Entry 8IMO (electron microscopy, 3.08 A resolution); this record covers chains 5 and W of the 40 polymer chains in the assembly.

Chain 5:
Molecule: CpcN
Organism: Anthocerotibacter panamensis
Chain sequence (1182 residues; row label = number of the first residue in the row):
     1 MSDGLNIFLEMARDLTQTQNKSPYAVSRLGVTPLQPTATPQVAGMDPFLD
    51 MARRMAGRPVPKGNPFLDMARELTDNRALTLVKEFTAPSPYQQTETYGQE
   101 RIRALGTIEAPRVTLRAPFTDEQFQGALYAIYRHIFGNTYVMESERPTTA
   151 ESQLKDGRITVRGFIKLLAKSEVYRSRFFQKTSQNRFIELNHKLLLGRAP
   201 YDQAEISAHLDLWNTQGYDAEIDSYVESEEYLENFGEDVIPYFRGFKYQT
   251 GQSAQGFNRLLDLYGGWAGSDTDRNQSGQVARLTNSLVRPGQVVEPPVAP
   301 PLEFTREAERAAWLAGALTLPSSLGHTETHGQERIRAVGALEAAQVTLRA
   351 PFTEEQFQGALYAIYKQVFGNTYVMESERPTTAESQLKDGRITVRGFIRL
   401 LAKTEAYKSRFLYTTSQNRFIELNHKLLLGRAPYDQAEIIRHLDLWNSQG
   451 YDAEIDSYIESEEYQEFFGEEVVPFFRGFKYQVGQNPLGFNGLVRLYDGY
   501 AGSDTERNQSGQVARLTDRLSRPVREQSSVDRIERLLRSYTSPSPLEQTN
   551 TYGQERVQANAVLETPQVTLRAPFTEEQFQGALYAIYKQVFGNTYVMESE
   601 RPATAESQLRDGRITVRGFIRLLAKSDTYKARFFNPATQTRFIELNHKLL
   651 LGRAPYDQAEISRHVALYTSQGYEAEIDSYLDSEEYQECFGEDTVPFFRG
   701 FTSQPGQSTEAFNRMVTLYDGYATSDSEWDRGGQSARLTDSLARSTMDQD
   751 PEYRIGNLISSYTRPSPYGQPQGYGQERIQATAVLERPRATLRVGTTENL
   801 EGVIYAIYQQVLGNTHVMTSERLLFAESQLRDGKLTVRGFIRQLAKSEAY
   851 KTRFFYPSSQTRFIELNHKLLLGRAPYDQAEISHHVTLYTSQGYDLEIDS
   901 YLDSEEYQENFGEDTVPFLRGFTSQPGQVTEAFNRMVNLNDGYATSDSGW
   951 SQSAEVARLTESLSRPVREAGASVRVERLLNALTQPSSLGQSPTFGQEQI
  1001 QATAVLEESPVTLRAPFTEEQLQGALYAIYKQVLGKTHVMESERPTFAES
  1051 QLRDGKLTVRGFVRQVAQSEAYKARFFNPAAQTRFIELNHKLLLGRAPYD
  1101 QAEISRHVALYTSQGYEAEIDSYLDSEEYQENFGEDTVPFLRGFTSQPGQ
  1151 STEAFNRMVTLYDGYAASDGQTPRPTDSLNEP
Not modelled in the structure: 1-46, 749-1182
Small-molecule neighbours:
  - phycocyanobilin (CYC), molecule 1: G98, Q99, F246, K247, Y248, Q252, S253, A254, F257
  - phycocyanobilin (CYC), molecule 2: R133, N138, T139, Y140, W267, A268, S270, T272, D273, R274
  - phycocyanobilin (CYC), molecule 3: E151, S152, Q153, K155, D156, R158
  - phycocyanobilin (CYC), molecule 4: S183, Q184, N185, Q203, S207, L210, W213
  - phycocyanobilin (CYC), molecule 5: G331, Q332, F479, K480, Y481, Q485, N486, P487, F490
  - phycocyanobilin (CYC), molecule 6: N371, T372, Y373, Y500, A501, S503, T505, R507
  - phycocyanobilin (CYC), molecule 7: T382, S385, Q386, K388, D389, R391
  - phycocyanobilin (CYC), molecule 8: S416, Q417, N418, Q436, I439, I440, L443, W446, R525
  - phycocyanobilin (CYC), molecule 9: G553, F701, S703, Q707, T709, F712
  - phycocyanobilin (CYC), molecule 10: K588, N593, T594, Y595, V596, Y722, A723, S725, S727, W729
  - phycocyanobilin (CYC), molecule 11: T604, S607, Q608, D611
  - phycocyanobilin (CYC), molecule 12: T638, Q639, T640, Q658, S662, V665

Chain W:
Molecule: CpcB
Organism: Anthocerotibacter panamensis
Chain sequence (172 residues; row label = number of the first residue in the row):
     1 MNDVFTRAIAQADLKGSFLLESDLDKLASFAKEGVKRLDAVAALTNNAPA
    51 IISDAAHKLFAEQQELIQPGGNAYPHRRMAACLRDMEIILRYVSYALLAG
   101 DASVLDDRCLNGLRETYNALGTPTQSVARAVQLMKDAAMVHLKSTANVTV
   151 GDCSSLYSEAATYFDKAAASIA
Small-molecule neighbours:
  - phycocyanobilin (CYC), molecule 1: V35, K36, L38, D39, A42, L142, K143, S144, T145, V148, T149, V150, G151, C153, Y157
  - phycocyanobilin (CYC), molecule 2: H57, F60, I67, Y74, P75, H76, M79
  - phycocyanobilin (CYC), molecule 3: L59, L66, N72, R77, R78, A81, C82, R84, D85, M86, I88, I89, Y92, R108, C109, L113, T116, Y117, L120, T122, P123, S126, V127, A130

Interface between chain 5 and chain W:
Pairs across the interface (47):
  A317(5) with Q64(W)
  L318(5) with Q64(W), hydrogen bond (backbone-side chain)
  T319(5) with P69(W)
  L320(5) with Q68(W); P69(W)
  P321(5) with Q68(W); P69(W)
  S322(5) with E65(W), hydrogen bond; Q68(W); P69(W), hydrogen bond (backbone-backbone); G70(W); G71(W)
  S323(5) with E65(W), hydrogen bond (backbone-side chain)
  L324(5) with G70(W)
  G325(5) with G70(W)
  E328(5) with G70(W); N72(W), hydrogen bond (side chain-backbone); R78(W), hydrogen bond (backbone-side chain)
  T329(5) with R78(W)
  G331(5) with L120(W)
  R334(5) with N118(W), hydrogen bond (side chain-backbone); A119(W); G121(W)
  I335(5) with A119(W), hydrophobic
  Y481(5) with R84(W); I88(W); R91(W)
  Q485(5) with Y92(W); R108(W)
  N486(5) with D107(W); R108(W)
  P487(5) with R108(W); C109(W); N111(W); G112(W); T116(W)
  L488(5) with N111(W); G112(W)
  F490(5) with T116(W)
  N491(5) with G112(W), hydrogen bond (side chain-backbone); E115(W); T116(W), hydrogen bond
  R519(5) with E115(W), salt bridge
  P523(5) with N111(W)
  S528(5) with L14(W)
  D531(5) with L14(W)
  R535(5) with L14(W), hydrogen bond (side chain-backbone)
Other interface residues (no listed pair), chain W (27 interface residues in all): K15, L110, L113

Overview:
26 residues of chain 5 and 27 residues of chain W are in contact, with 10 hydrogen bonds and 1 salt bridge.
Polar pairs include R519(5)-E115(W), L318(5)-Q64(W) and S322(5)-E65(W). One phycocyanobilin molecule is bound
between chain 5 and chain W.
Here chain 5 is CpcN and chain W is CpcB, both from Anthocerotibacter panamensis. Entry 8IMO (Rt1'I-Rt1'II,
Rt2I-Rt2II, Rt3'I-Rt3'II cylinder in cyanobacterial phycobilisome from Anthocerotibacter panamensis (Cluster
G)) was determined by electron microscopy (same publication as 8IMI, 8IMJ, 8IMK, 8IML, 8IMM and 8IMN).
